9CRU - chains A and K of the 11 polymer chains in the assembly; structure by electron microscopy, 3.89 A resolution.

== Chain A ==
Name: Vesicular-fusion protein SEC18
Source organism: Saccharomyces cerevisiae
Reference sequence: P18759 (SEC18_YEAST); residue numbers follow UniProt; this construct covers 1-758
Sequence (761 residues; numbered -2 to 758; the number before each row is that of its first residue; numbers below 1 keep their minus sign (Gly-2 is residue -2)):
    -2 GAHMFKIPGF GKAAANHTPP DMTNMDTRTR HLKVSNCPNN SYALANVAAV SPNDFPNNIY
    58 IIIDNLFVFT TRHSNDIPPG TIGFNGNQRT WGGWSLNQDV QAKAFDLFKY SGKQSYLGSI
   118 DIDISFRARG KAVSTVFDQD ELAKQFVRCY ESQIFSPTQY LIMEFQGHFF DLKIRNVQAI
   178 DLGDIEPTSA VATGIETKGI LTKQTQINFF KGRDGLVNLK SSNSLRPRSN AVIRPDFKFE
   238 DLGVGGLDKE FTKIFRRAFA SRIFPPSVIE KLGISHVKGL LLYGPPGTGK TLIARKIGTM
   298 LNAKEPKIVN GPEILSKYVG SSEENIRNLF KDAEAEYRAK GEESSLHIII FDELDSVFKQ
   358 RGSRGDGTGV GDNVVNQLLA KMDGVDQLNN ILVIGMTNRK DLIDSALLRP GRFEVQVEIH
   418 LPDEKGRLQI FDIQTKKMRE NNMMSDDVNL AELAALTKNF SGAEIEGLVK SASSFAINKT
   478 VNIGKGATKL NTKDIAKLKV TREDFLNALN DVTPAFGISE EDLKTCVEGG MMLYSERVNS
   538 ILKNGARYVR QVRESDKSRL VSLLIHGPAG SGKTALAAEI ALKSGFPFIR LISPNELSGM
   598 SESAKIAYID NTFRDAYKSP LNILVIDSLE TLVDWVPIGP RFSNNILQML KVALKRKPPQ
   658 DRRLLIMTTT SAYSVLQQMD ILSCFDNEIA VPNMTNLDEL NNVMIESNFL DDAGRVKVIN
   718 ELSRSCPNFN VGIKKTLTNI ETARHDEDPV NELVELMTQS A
Unresolved in the structure: -2 to 235, 360-365, 479-490
Construct notes: expression tag (-2 to 0)
Swiss-Prot annotation at these positions:
  - binding site (ATP): Gly281 to Thr288, Gly564 to Thr571
  - modified residue: Ser226 (Phosphoserine)
Residues lining bound ligands:
  - ADP (adenosine-5'-diphosphate): Gly240, Val241, Gly242, Pro283, Gly284, Thr285, Gly286, Lys287, Thr288, Leu289, Met393, Ile427, Gln431, Gly459, Ala460, Glu463
  - ATP (adenosine-5'-triphosphate), molecule 1: Asp380, Arg406, Arg409
  - ATP, molecule 2: Cys523, Glu525, Gly526, Gly527, Met528, Met529, Tyr531, Ala566, Gly567, Ser568, Gly569, Lys570, Thr571, Ala572, Ile730, Lys731
What the authors report for this chain:
  - binding site for ATP: Arg406, Arg409

== Chain K ==
Name: Protein SSO1
Source organism: Saccharomyces cerevisiae
Reference sequence: P32867 (SSO1_YEAST); residues 1-265 here = UniProt positions 1-265
Sequence (269 residues; numbered -3 to 265; the number before each row is that of its first residue; numbers below 1 keep their minus sign (Gly-3 is residue -3)):
    -3 GASHMSYNNP YQLETPFEES YELDEGSSAI GAEGHDFVGF MNKISQINRD LDKYDHTINQ
    57 VDSLHKRLLT EVNEEQASHL RHSLDNFVAQ ATDLQFKLKN EIKSAQRDGI HDTNKQAQAE
   117 NSRQRFLKLI QDYRIVDSNY KEENKEQAKR QYMIIQPEAT EDEVEAAISD VGGQQIFSQA
   177 LLNANRRGEA KTALAEVQAR HQELLKLEKS MAELTQLFND MEELVIEQQE NVDVIDKNVE
   237 DAQLDVEQGV GHTDKAVKSA RKARKNKIR
Unresolved in the structure: -3 to 33, 258-265
Construct notes: expression tag (-3 to 0)

== Chain A / chain K interface ==
Pairs across the interface (26):
  Lys314(A) - Val167(K)
  Lys314(A) - Gly168(K)
  Lys314(A) - Gly169(K)  hydrogen bond (backbone-backbone)
  Tyr315(A) - Gln170(K)
  Val316(A) - Gly168(K)
  Val316(A) - Gly169(K)
  Val316(A) - Gln170(K)
  Val316(A) - Gln171(K)
  Arg534(A) - Asp89(K)  salt bridge
  Arg534(A) - Lys93(K)
  Ser537(A) - Phe92(K)
  Ser537(A) - Lys93(K)  hydrogen bond
  Asn541(A) - Phe92(K)
  Pro565(A) - Asn82(K)
  Pro634(A) - His75(K)
  Ser668(A) - Asp81(K)
  Tyr670(A) - Asp81(K)
  Ser671(A) - His78(K)  hydrogen bond
  Ser671(A) - Asp81(K)  hydrogen bond (backbone-side chain)
  Glu685(A) - Thr88(K)  hydrogen bond
  Ala687(A) - Ala85(K)
  Ala687(A) - Thr88(K)
  Ala687(A) - Asp89(K)
  Pro689(A) - Gln86(K)
  Pro689(A) - Asp89(K)
  Asn690(A) - Asn82(K)
Also at the interface, not in a pair above, chain A (16 interface residues in all): Ala669
Also at the interface, not in a pair above, chain K (18 interface residues in all): Leu80, Val84, Ile172

== Summary ==
Chain A and chain K form an interface of 16 and 18 residues respectively; the contacts include 5 hydrogen
bonds and 1 salt bridge. Polar contacts include Arg534(A)-Asp89(K), Ser537(A)-Lys93(K) and Ser671(A)-His78(K).
Ligands of chain A: ADP and ATP. From the paper: a binding site for ATP at Arg406(A) and Arg409(A).
Here chain A is Vesicular-fusion protein SEC18 and chain K is Protein SSO1, both from Saccharomyces
cerevisiae. Entry 9CRU (Y20S (Sec18-Sec17-Sec9-Sso1-Snc1) EDTA - Class 1) was determined by electron
microscopy (same publication as 9CRX, 9N22, 9NG2, 9NLU, 9NLW, 9NLY, 9NLZ and 9NM1).
